PDB entry 1U6J | X-ray diffraction, 2.40 A resolution | chains A and B of the 6 polymer chains in the assembly

[Chain A (and B)]
Name: F420-dependent methylenetetrahydromethanopterin dehydrogenase
From: Methanopyrus kandleri
Notes: EC 1.5.99.9; chain B of this document is another copy of the same molecule, construct and numbering; everything in this record applies to it too
UniProtKB: P94951 (MTD_METKA); residues 2-283 here correspond to UniProt positions 1-282 (UniProt number = residue number - 1)
Chain sequence (283 residues; each row starts with the number of its first residue):
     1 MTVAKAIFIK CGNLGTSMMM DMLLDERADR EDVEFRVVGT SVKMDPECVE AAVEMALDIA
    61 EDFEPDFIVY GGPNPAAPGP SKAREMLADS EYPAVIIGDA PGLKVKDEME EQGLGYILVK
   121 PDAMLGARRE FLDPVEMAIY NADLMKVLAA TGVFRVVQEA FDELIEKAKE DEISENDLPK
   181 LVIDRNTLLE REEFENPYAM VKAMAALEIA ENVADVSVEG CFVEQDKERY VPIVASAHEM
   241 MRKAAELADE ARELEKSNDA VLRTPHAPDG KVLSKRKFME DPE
Disordered / not traced: 1
Sequence notes: initiating methionine (1)

[Chain A / chain B interface]
Pairs across the interface - 143 pairs, chain A then chain B:
  Asn13(A) with Met22(B)
  Met18(A) with Met19(B), hydrophobic
  Met19(A) with Met18(B), hydrophobic; Asn141(B)
  Asp21(A) with Ser41(B), hydrogen bond
  Met22(A) with Asn13(B); Val42(B), hydrophobic; Met137(B)
  Leu23(A) with Pro134(B); Met137(B)
  Asp25(A) with Val42(B); Lys43(B), salt bridge
  Glu26(A) with Leu132(B); Asp133(B); Pro134(B); Met137(B)
  Arg27(A) with Ala127(B); Arg128(B); Arg129(B); Leu132(B), hydrogen bond (side chain-backbone)
  Ala28(A) with Val42(B); Lys43(B), hydrogen bond (backbone-side chain)
  Asp29(A) with Arg129(B), salt bridge
  Arg30(A) with Lys43(B), hydrogen bond (backbone-side chain)
  Phe35(A) with Thr40(B)
  Arg36(A) with Gly39(B); Thr40(B); Ala51(B); Met55(B)
  Val37(A) with Val37(B); Val38(B); Gly39(B), hydrogen bond (backbone-backbone); Ser41(B)
  Val38(A) with Val37(B)
  Gly39(A) with Arg36(B); Val37(B), hydrogen bond (backbone-backbone)
  Thr40(A) with Phe35(B); Arg36(B)
  Ser41(A) with Asp21(B), hydrogen bond; Val37(B)
  Val42(A) with Met22(B), hydrophobic; Asp25(B); Ala28(B)
  Lys43(A) with Asp25(B), salt bridge; Arg30(B), hydrogen bond (side chain-backbone); Val33(B)
  Ala51(A) with Arg36(B)
  Met55(A) with Arg36(B); Ile59(B), hydrophobic
  Ile59(A) with Met55(B), hydrophobic
  Ala127(A) with Arg27(B)
  Arg128(A) with Arg27(B)
  Arg129(A) with Arg27(B); Asp29(B), salt bridge; Pro265(B); His266(B), hydrogen bond (side chain-backbone); Ala267(B); Pro268(B); Leu273(B)
  Glu130(A) with Lys275(B), hydrogen bond (backbone-side chain); Asp281(B); Pro282(B)
  Phe131(A) with Arg263(B), hydrogen bond (backbone-side chain); Phe278(B), hydrophobic
  Leu132(A) with Glu26(B); Arg27(B), hydrogen bond (backbone-side chain)
  Asp133(A) with Glu26(B); Arg155(B), salt bridge; Arg263(B); Thr264(B), hydrogen bond (side chain-backbone); Pro265(B)
  Pro134(A) with Leu23(B); Glu26(B); Gln158(B); Thr264(B); His266(B)
  Val135(A) with Ala149(B); Arg155(B); Arg252(B)
  Glu136(A) with Arg252(B), salt bridge; Arg263(B), salt bridge
  Met137(A) with Met19(B), hydrophobic; Met22(B); Leu23(B), hydrophobic
  Ala138(A) with Met145(B); Ala149(B), hydrophobic; Phe154(B), hydrophobic
  Ile139(A) with Lys146(B); Ala149(B), hydrophobic; Arg252(B)
  Asn141(A) with Met19(B); Met145(B)
  Ala142(A) with Ala142(B); Met145(B); Lys146(B)
  Asp143(A) with Lys146(B), salt bridge
  Met145(A) with Met18(B), hydrophobic; Ala138(B); Asn141(B); Ala142(B), hydrogen bond (side chain-backbone); Met145(B), hydrophobic
  Lys146(A) with Ile139(B); Ala142(B)
  Ala149(A) with Val135(B); Ala138(B), hydrophobic; Ile139(B), hydrophobic
  Phe154(A) with Ala138(B), hydrophobic
  Arg155(A) with Asp133(B), salt bridge; Val135(B)
  Gln158(A) with Pro134(B)
  Lys227(A) with Asp281(B), salt bridge
  Glu228(A) with Met279(B)
  Val231(A) with Phe278(B)
  Pro232(A) with Phe278(B), hydrophobic; Met279(B), hydrophobic
  Ala235(A) with Phe278(B), hydrophobic
  Glu239(A) with Lys256(B), salt bridge
  Arg242(A) with Asp249(B), salt bridge; Glu253(B), salt bridge
  Asp249(A) with Arg242(B), salt bridge
  Arg252(A) with Val135(B); Glu136(B), salt bridge; Ile139(B)
  Glu253(A) with Arg242(B), salt bridge
  Lys256(A) with Glu239(B), salt bridge
  Arg263(A) with Glu130(B); Phe131(B), hydrogen bond (side chain-backbone); Asp133(B); Glu136(B), salt bridge
  Thr264(A) with Asp133(B), hydrogen bond (backbone-side chain); Pro134(B)
  Pro265(A) with Arg129(B); Asp133(B)
  His266(A) with Arg129(B), hydrogen bond (backbone-side chain)
  Ala267(A) with Arg129(B)
  Pro268(A) with Arg129(B)
  Leu273(A) with Arg129(B)
  Lys275(A) with Glu130(B), hydrogen bond (side chain-backbone)
  Phe278(A) with Val231(B); Pro232(B), hydrophobic; Ala235(B), hydrophobic
  Met279(A) with Glu228(B)
  Asp281(A) with Lys227(B), salt bridge
Also at the interface, not in a pair above, chain A (72 interface residues in all): Val33, Ala150, Leu262, Pro282
Also at the interface, not in a pair above, chain B (71 interface residues in all): Ala150, Leu262

[In short]
Chain A and chain B form an interface of 72 and 71 residues respectively, with 18 hydrogen bonds and 19 salt
bridges. Among the polar pairs are Asp25(A)-Lys43(B), Asp29(A)-Arg129(B) and Asp133(A)-Arg155(B).
Both chains are F420-dependent methylenetetrahydromethanopterin dehydrogenase (Methanopyrus kandleri). Entry
1U6J (The Structure of native coenzyme F420-dependent methylenetetrahydromethanopterin dehydrogenase at 2.4A
resolution) was determined by X-ray diffraction (same publication as 1U6I and 1U6K).
